5JXT - chains B and E of the 23 polymer chains in the assembly; structure by X-ray diffraction, 3.01 A resolution.

Chain B (and E):
Name: Chromatin-remodeling complex ATPase-like protein
From: Myceliophthora thermophila (strain ATCC 42464 / BCRC 31852 / DSM 1799)
Notes: chain E of this document is another copy of the same molecule, construct and numbering; everything in this record applies to it too
UniProtKB: G2QFM3 (G2QFM3_MYCTT); numbering as in UniProt (aligned over 406-754)
Sequence (349 residues; each row starts with the number of its first residue):
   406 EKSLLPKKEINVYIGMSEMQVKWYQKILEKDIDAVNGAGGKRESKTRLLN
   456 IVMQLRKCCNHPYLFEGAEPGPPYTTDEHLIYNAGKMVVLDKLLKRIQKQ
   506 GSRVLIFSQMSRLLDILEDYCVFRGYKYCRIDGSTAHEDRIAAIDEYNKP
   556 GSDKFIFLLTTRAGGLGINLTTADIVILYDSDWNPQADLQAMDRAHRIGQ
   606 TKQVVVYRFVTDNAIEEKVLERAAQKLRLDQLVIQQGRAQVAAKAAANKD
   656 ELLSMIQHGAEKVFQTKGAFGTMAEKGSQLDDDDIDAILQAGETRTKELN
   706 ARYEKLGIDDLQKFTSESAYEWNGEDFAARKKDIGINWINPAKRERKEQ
Not modelled in the structure: 406, 735-754 (chain E: 406, 720-754)

Chain B / chain E interface:
Pairs across the interface - 11 pairs, chain B then chain E:
  R447(B) - K462(E)
  R447(B) - R517(E)
  S449(B) - M458(E)  hydrogen bond
  T451(B) - T451(E)
  R452(B) - N455(E)
  N455(B) - R452(E)
  M458(B) - E448(E)
  M458(B) - T451(E)
  Q459(B) - E448(E)  hydrogen bond
  K462(B) - E448(E)  salt bridge
  Q514(B) - R447(E)  hydrogen bond (backbone-side chain)
Also at the interface, not in a pair above, chain B (12 interface residues in all): L454, M515, A734
Also at the interface, not in a pair above, chain E (10 interface residues in all): L454, L469

Summary:
12 residues of chain B face 10 of chain E across their interface; the contacts include 3 hydrogen bonds and 1
salt bridge. Polar pairs include K462(B)-E448(E), S449(B)-M458(E) and Q459(B)-E448(E).
Chain B and chain E are both Chromatin-remodeling complex ATPase-like protein (Myceliophthora thermophila
(strain ATCC 42464 / BCRC 31852 / DSM 1799)); the structure, Crystal structure of MtISWI bound with histone H4
tail, was determined by X-ray diffraction together with 5JXR from the same study.
